Entry 4EGY (X-ray diffraction, 2.30 A resolution); this record covers chains B and T of the 4 polymer chains in the assembly.

# Chain B
Name: Arabinose metabolism transcriptional repressor
Source organism: Bacillus subtilis
Notes: fragment: N-terminal Domain
UniProt: P96711 (ARAR_BACSU); residue numbers follow UniProt; this construct covers 1-68
Amino-acid sequence (88 residues; row label = number of the first residue in the row; numbers below 1 keep their minus sign (Met-19 is residue -19)):
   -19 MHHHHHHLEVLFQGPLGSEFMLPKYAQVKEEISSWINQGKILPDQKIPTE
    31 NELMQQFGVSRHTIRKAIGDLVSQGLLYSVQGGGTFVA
Unresolved in the structure: -19 to -2
Differences from the reference sequence: expression tag (-19 to 0)
Swiss-Prot annotation at these positions:
  - DNA-binding region: Glu30 to Gly49 (H-T-H motif)
Ion coordination: Ca2+: Gly62 (shared with DT6(T) of chain T; 2 residues of chain U)
What the authors report for this chain:
  - binding site for the 21-nt DNA strand: Lys4, Tyr5, Arg41, His42, Thr43, Arg45, Gln61, Gly62
  - binding site for the 21-nt DNA strand (chain T): Arg41, His42, Gln61
  - mutagenesis - E30A, H42A: decreased binding to ORA1 (citing earlier work)
  - binding site for acetate ion: Gly62

# Chain T
Molecule: 21-nt DNA strand
Sequence (21 nucleotides; row label = number of the first residue in the row):
     1 TAATATTTGTACGAACAATTT
Ion coordination: Ca2+: DT6 (shared with Gly62(B) of chain B; 2 residues of chain U)

# Chain B / chain T interface
Contacting residue pairs (19):
  Thr29(B) with DT7(T), phosphate contact; DT8(T), phosphate contact
  Glu30(B) with DT8(T), hydrogen bond to the phosphate
  Arg41(B) with DT8(T), base contact; DG9(T), hydrogen bond to the base; DT10(T), base contact
  Arg45(B) with DT8(T), sugar contact; DG9(T), salt bridge to the phosphate; DT10(T), base contact
  Ser59(B) with DT8(T), phosphate contact; DG9(T), phosphate contact
  Val60(B) with DT8(T), sugar contact
  Gln61(B) with DT8(T), hydrogen bond to the base; DG9(T), hydrogen bond to the sugar
  Gly62(B) with DT7(T), hydrogen bond to the base; DT8(T), hydrogen bond to the sugar
  Gly64(B) with DT7(T), phosphate contact; DT8(T), sugar contact
  Thr65(B) with DT8(T), phosphate contact
Interface residues without a listed pair, chain B (12 interface residues in all): Pro28, Gly63
Interface residues without a listed pair, chain T (5 interface residues in all): DT6

# Summary
12 residues of chain B face 5 of chain T across their interface, with 6 hydrogen bonds and 1 salt bridge.
Among the polar pairs are Arg41(B)-DG9(T), Gln61(B)-DT8(T) and Gly62(B)-DT7(T). From the paper: a binding site
for the 21-nt DNA strand at Lys4(B), Tyr5(B) and Arg41(B) among others; E30A and H42A of chain B reduce
binding to ORA1.
Here chain B is Arabinose metabolism transcriptional repressor (Bacillus subtilis) and chain T is a 21-nt DNA
strand. Entry 4EGY (Crystal Structure of AraR(DBD) in complex with operator ORA1) was determined by X-ray
diffraction, deposited together with 4EGZ and 4H0E.
